8DDW - chains I and J of the 10 polymer chains in the assembly; structure by electron microscopy, 4.70 A resolution (low resolution: residue-level contacts below are approximate; hydrogen-bond / salt-bridge calls are withheld).

[Chain I]
Molecule: Guanine nucleotide-binding protein G(I)/G(S)/G(T) subunit beta-1
From: Homo sapiens
UniProt: P62873 (GBB1_HUMAN); residues 2-340 here = UniProt positions 2-340
Amino-acid sequence (339 residues; each row starts with the number of its first residue):
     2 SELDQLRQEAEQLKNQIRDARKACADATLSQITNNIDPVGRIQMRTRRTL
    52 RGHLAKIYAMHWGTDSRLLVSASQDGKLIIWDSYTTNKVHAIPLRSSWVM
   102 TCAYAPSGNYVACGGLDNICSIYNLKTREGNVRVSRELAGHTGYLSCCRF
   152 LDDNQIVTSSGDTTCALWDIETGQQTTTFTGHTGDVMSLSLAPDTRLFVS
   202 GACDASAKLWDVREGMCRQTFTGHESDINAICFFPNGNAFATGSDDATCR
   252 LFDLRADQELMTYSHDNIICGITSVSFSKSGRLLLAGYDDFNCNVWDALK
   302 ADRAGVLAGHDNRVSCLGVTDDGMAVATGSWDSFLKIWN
Unresolved in the structure: 2-3
Swiss-Prot annotation at these positions:
  - modified residue: Ser2 (N-acetylserine), His266 (Phosphohistidine)

[Chain J]
Molecule: Guanine nucleotide-binding protein G(I)/G(S)/G(O) subunit gamma-2
From: Homo sapiens
UniProt: P59768 (GBG2_HUMAN); residue numbers follow UniProt; this construct covers 2-71
Amino-acid sequence (70 residues; each row starts with the number of its first residue):
     2 ASNNTASIAQARKLVEQLKMEANIDRIKVSKAAADLMAYCEAHAKEDPLL
    52 TPVPASENPFREKKFFSAIL
Unresolved in the structure: 2-6, 64-71
Differences from the reference sequence: engineered mutation Ser68 (Cys in P59768)
Swiss-Prot annotation at these positions:
  - modified residue: Ala2 (N-acetylalanine)

[How chain I and chain J interact]
Pairs across the interface - 68 pairs, chain I then chain J:
  Leu4(I) - Ile9(J)
  Leu7(I) - Ile9(J)
  Leu7(I) - Ala12(J)
  Arg8(I) - Ile9(J)
  Arg8(I) - Ala12(J)
  Glu10(I) - Lys20(J)
  Ala11(I) - Leu19(J)
  Leu14(I) - Val16(J)
  Leu14(I) - Leu19(J)
  Leu14(I) - Lys20(J)
  Gln17(I) - Ala23(J)
  Cys25(I) - Lys29(J)
  Cys25(I) - Val30(J)
  Asp27(I) - Val30(J)
  Ala28(I) - Val30(J)
  Leu30(I) - Met38(J)
  Arg48(I) - Phe61(J)
  Arg49(I) - Phe61(J)
  Arg49(I) - Arg62(J)
  Arg49(I) - Glu63(J)
  Trp63(I) - Phe61(J)
  Ser84(I) - Phe61(J)
  Tyr85(I) - Pro60(J)
  Met217(I) - Gln18(J)
  Met217(I) - Met21(J)
  Cys218(I) - Gln18(J)
  Arg219(I) - Gln18(J)
  Arg219(I) - Glu22(J)
  Gln220(I) - Glu22(J)
  Gln220(I) - Ile25(J)
  Thr221(I) - Glu22(J)
  Phe235(I) - Leu37(J)
  Phe235(I) - Tyr40(J)
  Pro236(I) - Tyr40(J)
  Asn237(I) - Asp36(J)
  Asn237(I) - Leu37(J)
  Asn237(I) - Tyr40(J)
  Asn239(I) - Asp36(J)
  Asn239(I) - Leu37(J)
  Asp254(I) - Leu37(J)
  Arg256(I) - Asp26(J)
  Arg256(I) - Arg27(J)
  Arg256(I) - Ile28(J)
  Ala257(I) - Arg27(J)
  Ala257(I) - Ile28(J)
  Ala257(I) - Ala33(J)
  Asp258(I) - Glu22(J)
  Asp258(I) - Arg27(J)
  Gln259(I) - Val30(J)
  Lys280(I) - Tyr40(J)
  Lys280(I) - His44(J)
  Ser281(I) - Tyr40(J)
  Ser281(I) - Cys41(J)
  Ser281(I) - His44(J)
  Arg283(I) - Cys41(J)
  Arg283(I) - Leu51(J)
  Leu284(I) - Leu50(J)
  Leu284(I) - Leu51(J)
  Leu300(I) - Met38(J)
  Gly324(I) - Asp48(J)
  Gly324(I) - Pro49(J)
  Gly324(I) - Leu50(J)
  Met325(I) - Pro49(J)
  Met325(I) - Leu50(J)
  Met325(I) - Pro60(J)
  Ala326(I) - Leu50(J)
  Val327(I) - Leu50(J)
  Ile338(I) - Phe61(J)
Also at the interface, not in a pair above, chain I (47 interface residues in all): Ala26, Thr29, Ile33, Thr34, Val40, Ala240, Asn340
Also at the interface, not in a pair above, chain J (35 interface residues in all): Arg13, Asn24, Ser31, Ala34, Glu58

[Summary]
Chain I and chain J form an interface of 47 and 35 residues respectively.
Here chain I is Guanine nucleotide-binding protein G(I)/G(S)/G(T) subunit beta-1 and chain J is Guanine
nucleotide-binding protein G(I)/G(S)/G(O) subunit gamma-2, both from Homo sapiens. Entry 8DDW (cryo-EM
structure of TRPM3 ion channel in complex with Gbg, tethered by ALFA-nanobody) was determined by electron
microscopy, deposited together with 8DDQ, 8DDR, 8DDS, 8DDT, 8DDU, 8DDV and 4 further entries.
